6W21 - chains D and G of the 21 polymer chains in the assembly; structure by electron microscopy, 3.30 A resolution.

== Chain D ==
Name: ATP-dependent Clp protease ATP-binding subunit ClpA
From: Escherichia coli (strain K12)
Reference sequence: P0ABH9 (CLPA_ECOLI); residue numbers follow UniProt; this construct covers 1-758
Amino-acid sequence (758 residues; each row starts with the number of its first residue):
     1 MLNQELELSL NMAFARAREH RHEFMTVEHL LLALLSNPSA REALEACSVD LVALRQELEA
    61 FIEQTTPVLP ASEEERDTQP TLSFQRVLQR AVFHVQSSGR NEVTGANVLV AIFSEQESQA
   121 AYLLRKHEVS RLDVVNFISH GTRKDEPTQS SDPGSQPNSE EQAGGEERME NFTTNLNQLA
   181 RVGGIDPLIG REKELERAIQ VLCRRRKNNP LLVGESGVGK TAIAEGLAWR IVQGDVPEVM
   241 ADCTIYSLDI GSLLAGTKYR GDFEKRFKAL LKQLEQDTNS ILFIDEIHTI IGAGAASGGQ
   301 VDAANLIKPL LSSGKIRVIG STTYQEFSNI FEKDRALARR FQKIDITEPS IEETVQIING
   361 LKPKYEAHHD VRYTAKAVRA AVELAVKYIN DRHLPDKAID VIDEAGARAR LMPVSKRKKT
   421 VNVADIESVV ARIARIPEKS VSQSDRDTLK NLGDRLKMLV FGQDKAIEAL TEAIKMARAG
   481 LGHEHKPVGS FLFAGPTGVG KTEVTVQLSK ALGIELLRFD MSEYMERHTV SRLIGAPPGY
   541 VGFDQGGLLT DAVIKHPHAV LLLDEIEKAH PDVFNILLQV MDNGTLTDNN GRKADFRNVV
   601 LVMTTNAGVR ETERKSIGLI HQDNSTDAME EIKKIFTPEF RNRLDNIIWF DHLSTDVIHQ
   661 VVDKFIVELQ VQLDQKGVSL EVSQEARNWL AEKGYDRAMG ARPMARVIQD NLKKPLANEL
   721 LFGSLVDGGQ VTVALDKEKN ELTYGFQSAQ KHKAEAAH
Not modelled in the structure: 1-168, 747-758
Curated features (UniProtKB/Swiss-Prot):
  - binding site (ATP): G214 to T221, G495 to T502
Small-molecule neighbours:
  - ATP (adenosine-5'-triphosphate), molecule 1: D186, P187, L188, I189, R191, E215, S216, G217, V218, G219, K220, T221, A222, T323, I357, L361, Y365, P395, D396, I399
  - ATP, molecule 2: L459, V460, F461, Q463, T497, G498, V499, G500, K501, T502, E503, E565, N606, V661, K664, F665, A701, R702
  - ATP, molecule 3: D582, E639, R643

== Chain G ==
Name: ATP-dependent Clp protease proteolytic subunit
From: Escherichia coli
Notes: EC 3.4.21.92
Reference sequence: S1IIE7 (S1IIE7_ECOLX); residue numbers follow UniProt; this construct covers 1-207
Amino-acid sequence (207 residues; row label = number of the first residue in the row):
     1 MSYSGERDNF APHMALVPMV IEQTSRGERS FDIYSRLLKE RVIFLTGQVE DHMANLIVAQ
    61 MLFLEAENPE KDIYLYINSP GGVITAGMSI YDTMQFIKPD VSTICMGQAA SMGAFLLTAG
   121 AKGKRFCLPN SRVMIHQPLG GYQGQATDIE IHAREILKVK GRMNELMALH TGQSLEQIER
   181 DTERDRFLSA PEAVEYGLVD SILTHRN
Not modelled in the structure: 1-14, 207

== Interface between chain D and chain G ==
Pairs across the interface - 24 pairs, chain D then chain G:
  R614(D) - E40(G)  salt bridge
  I617(D) - R36(G)
  I617(D) - L37(G)  hydrophobic
  I617(D) - E40(G)
  I617(D) - V42(G)
  G618(D) - Y76(G)
  G618(D) - R206(G)  hydrogen bond (backbone-side chain)
  L619(D) - Y76(G)  hydrogen bond (backbone-side chain)
  L619(D) - I104(G)  hydrophobic
  L619(D) - L128(G)  hydrophobic
  L619(D) - L203(G)  hydrophobic
  L619(D) - R206(G)  hydrogen bond (backbone-side chain)
  I620(D) - Y74(G)  hydrophobic
  I620(D) - I104(G)  hydrophobic
  I620(D) - F126(G)  hydrophobic
  H621(D) - Y74(G)
  H621(D) - R206(G)  hydrogen bond
  Q622(D) - E40(G)
  Q622(D) - Y74(G)  hydrogen bond
  D623(D) - K71(G)  hydrogen bond (backbone-side chain)
  N624(D) - K71(G)
  T626(D) - N68(G)
  T626(D) - K71(G)
  D627(D) - K71(G)  salt bridge
Interface residues without a listed pair, chain D (13 interface residues in all): S616, E630
Interface residues without a listed pair, chain G (14 interface residues in all): E70

== Summary ==
13 residues of chain D and 14 residues of chain G are in contact; the contacts include 6 hydrogen bonds and 2
salt bridges. Polar pairs include R614(D)-E40(G), D627(D)-K71(G) and G618(D)-R206(G). Bound to chain D: 3
copies of ATP.
Chain D is ATP-dependent Clp protease ATP-binding subunit ClpA (Escherichia coli (strain K12)) and chain G is
ATP-dependent Clp protease proteolytic subunit (Escherichia coli); the structure, ClpAP Engaged2 State bound
to RepA-GFP, was determined by electron microscopy, deposited together with 6UQE, 6UQO, 6W1Z, 6W20, 6W22, 6W23
and 6W24.
